Entry 4FYF (X-ray diffraction, 2.42 A resolution); this record covers chain A.

Chain A:
Molecule: SidF, inhibitor of growth family, member 3
From: Legionella pneumophila subsp. pneumophila
Notes: EC 3.1.3.67; fragment: N-terminal phosphatase domain of SidF
Reference sequence: Q5ZSD5 (Q5ZSD5_LEGPH); residue numbers follow UniProt; this construct covers 1-760
Chain sequence (761 residues; row label = number of the first residue in the row; numbering starts at 0):
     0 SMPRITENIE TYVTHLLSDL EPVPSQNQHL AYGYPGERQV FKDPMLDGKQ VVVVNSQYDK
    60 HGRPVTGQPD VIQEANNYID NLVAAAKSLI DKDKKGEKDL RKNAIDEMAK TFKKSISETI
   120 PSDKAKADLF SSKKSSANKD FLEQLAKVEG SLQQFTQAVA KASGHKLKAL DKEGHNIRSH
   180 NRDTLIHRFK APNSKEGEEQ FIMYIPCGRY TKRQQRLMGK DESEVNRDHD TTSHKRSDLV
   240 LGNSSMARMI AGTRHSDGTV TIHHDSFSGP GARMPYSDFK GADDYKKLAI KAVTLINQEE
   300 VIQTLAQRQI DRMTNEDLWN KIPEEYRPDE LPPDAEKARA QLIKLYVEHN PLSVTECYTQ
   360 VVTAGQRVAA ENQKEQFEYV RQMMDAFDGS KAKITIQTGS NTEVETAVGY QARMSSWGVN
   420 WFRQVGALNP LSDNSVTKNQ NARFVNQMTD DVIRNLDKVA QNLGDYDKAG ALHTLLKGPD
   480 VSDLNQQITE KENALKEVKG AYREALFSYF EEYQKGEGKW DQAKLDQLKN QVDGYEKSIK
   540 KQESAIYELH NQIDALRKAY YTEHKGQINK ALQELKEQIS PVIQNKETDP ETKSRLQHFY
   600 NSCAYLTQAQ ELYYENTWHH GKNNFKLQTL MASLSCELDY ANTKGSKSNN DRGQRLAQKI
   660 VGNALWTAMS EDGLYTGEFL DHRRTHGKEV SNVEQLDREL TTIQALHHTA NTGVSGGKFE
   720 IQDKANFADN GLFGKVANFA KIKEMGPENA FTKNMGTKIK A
Disordered / not traced: 0-2, 742-760
Construct notes: expression tag (0); engineered mutation S645 (Cys in Q5ZSD5)
Metal / ion sites: Hg2+ site 1 near C206 (its only coordinating residue here); Hg2+ site 2: F598, C602; Hg2+ site 3 near C635 (its only coordinating residue here)
From the paper describing this entry:
  - mutagenesis - C645S: abolished catalytic activity (PI phosphatase activity)
  - specificity-determining residues: E370 (proposed by the authors, not directly observed)

Overview:
The Hg2+ site 2 is built by F598 and C602. The paper reports that C645S abolishes catalytic activity (PI
phosphatase activity); the specificity determinant E370.
Chain A is SidF, inhibitor of growth family, member 3 (Legionella pneumophila subsp. pneumophila); the
structure, Structural basis for substrate recognition by a novel Legionella phosphoinositide phosphatase, was
determined by X-ray diffraction, deposited together with 4FYE and 4FYG.
